PDB entry 5WM1 | X-ray diffraction, 1.85 A resolution | chains T and A of the 3 polymer chains in the assembly

== Chain T ==
Molecule: 17-nt DNA strand
Sequence (17 nucleotides; row label = number of the first residue in the row):
     1 CATCGCTACC ACACCCC
Glycans and other covalent adducts: 1,2,3-trihydroxy-1,2,3,4-tetrahydrobenzo[a]pyrene (BAP) linked to DG5

== Chain A ==
Molecule: DNA repair protein REV1
Source organism: Saccharomyces cerevisiae (strain ATCC 204508 / S288c)
Notes: EC 2.7.7.-
UniProt: P12689 (REV1_YEAST); residues 305-738 here = UniProt positions 305-738
Amino-acid sequence (434 residues; row label = number of the first residue in the row):
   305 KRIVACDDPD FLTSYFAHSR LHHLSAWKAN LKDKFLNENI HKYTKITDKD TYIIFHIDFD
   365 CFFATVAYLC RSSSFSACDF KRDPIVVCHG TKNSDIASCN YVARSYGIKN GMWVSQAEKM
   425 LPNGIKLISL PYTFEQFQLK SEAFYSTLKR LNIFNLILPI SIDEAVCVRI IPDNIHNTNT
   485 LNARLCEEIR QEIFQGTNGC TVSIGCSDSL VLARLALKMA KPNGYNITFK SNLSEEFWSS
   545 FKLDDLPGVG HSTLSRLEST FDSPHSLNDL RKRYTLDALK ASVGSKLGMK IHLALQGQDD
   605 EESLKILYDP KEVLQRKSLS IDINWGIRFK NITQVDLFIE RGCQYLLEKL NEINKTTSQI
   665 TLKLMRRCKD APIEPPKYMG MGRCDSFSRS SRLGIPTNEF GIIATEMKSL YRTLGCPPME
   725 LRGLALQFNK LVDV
Disordered / not traced: 305
Metal / ion sites: Mg2+ site 1: Asp-362, Phe-363, Asp-467 (together with 2'-deoxycytidine-5'-triphosphate); Mg2+ site 2: Asp-362 (together with 2'-deoxycytidine-5'-triphosphate); Mg2+ site 3: Asp-467, Glu-468 (together with 2'-deoxycytidine-5'-triphosphate); Mg2+ site 4: Asp-548, Leu-550, Val-553 (shared with 1 residue of chain P)
Ligand contacts:
  - BAP (1,2,3-trihydroxy-1,2,3,4-tetrahydrobenzo[a]pyrene): His-555, Met-669, Met-685
  - 2'-deoxycytidine-5'-triphosphate (DCP): Arg-324, Leu-325, Leu-328, Asp-362, Phe-363, Asp-364, Cys-365, Phe-366, Phe-367, Ala-401, Ser-402, Tyr-405, Arg-408, Asn-414, Asp-467, Glu-468, Lys-525
Curated features (UniProtKB/Swiss-Prot):
  - region (Interaction with target DNA): Tyr-319 to Ser-329, Thr-395 to Asn-397, Gly-554 to Thr-557, Arg-620 to Asn-628
  - binding site (dCTP): Arg-324, Asp-362 to Phe-366, Ser-402 to Arg-408, Asn-414, Asp-467
  - binding site (Mg(2+)): Asp-362, Phe-363, Asp-467, Glu-468
  - site (Interaction with target DNA): Lys-681, Ser-692, Ser-694
  - mutagenesis: Asp-467 to Glu-468 (Loss of dCTP transferase activity)
What the authors report for this chain:
  - catalytic residues: Asp-362, Asp-467, Glu-468
  - Mg2+ coordination: Asp-362, Phe-363, Asp-467, Glu-468
  - binding site for 2'-deoxycytidine-5'-triphosphate: Arg-324
  - binding site for the 17-nt DNA strand (chain T): Leu-325, Met-685, Gly-686
  - binding site for the 12-nt DNA strand: Leu-328

== Interface between chain T and chain A ==
Pairs across the interface (60):
  DA2(T) / Ile-307(A)  base contact
  DA2(T) / Thr-395(A)  phosphate contact
  DA2(T) / Tyr-682(A)  stacking on the base
  DT3(T) / His-393(A)  base contact
  DT3(T) / Gly-394(A)  base contact
  DT3(T) / Thr-395(A)  hydrogen bond to the phosphate
  DT3(T) / Lys-396(A)  hydrogen bond to the phosphate
  DT3(T) / Asn-397(A)  hydrogen bond to the phosphate
  DT3(T) / Ser-398(A)  phosphate contact
  DT3(T) / Trp-629(A)  sugar contact
  DT3(T) / Lys-681(A)  hydrogen bond to the phosphate
  DT3(T) / Tyr-682(A)  sugar contact
  DC4(T) / Tyr-319(A)  base contact
  DC4(T) / His-322(A)  stacking on the base
  DC4(T) / Ser-323(A)  phosphate contact
  DC4(T) / His-393(A)  phosphate contact
  DC4(T) / Ser-398(A)  hydrogen bond to the phosphate
  DC4(T) / Asp-399(A)  hydrogen bond to the phosphate
  DC4(T) / Trp-629(A)  base contact
  DC4(T) / Lys-681(A)  salt bridge to the phosphate
  DG5(T) / Tyr-319(A)  hydrogen bond to the phosphate
  DG5(T) / Ser-323(A)  hydrogen bond to the phosphate
  DG5(T) / Arg-324(A)  salt bridge to the phosphate
  DG5(T) / Leu-325(A)  hydrogen bond to the phosphate
  DG5(T) / Asn-628(A)  base contact
  DG5(T) / Trp-629(A)  base contact
  DG5(T) / Lys-681(A)  base contact
  DG5(T) / Gly-684(A)  base contact
  DG5(T) / Met-685(A)  hydrogen bond to the base
  DG5(T) / Gly-686(A)  hydrogen bond to the base
  DC6(T) / Tyr-319(A)  hydrogen bond to the phosphate
  DC6(T) / Ser-323(A)  sugar contact
  DC6(T) / Leu-325(A)  sugar contact
  DC6(T) / His-326(A)  hydrogen bond to the sugar
  DC6(T) / Ser-329(A)  hydrogen bond to the base
  DC6(T) / Asp-626(A)  phosphate contact
  DC6(T) / Ile-627(A)  phosphate contact
  DC6(T) / Asn-628(A)  hydrogen bond to the phosphate
  DC6(T) / Trp-629(A)  phosphate contact
  DT7(T) / Phe-320(A)  phosphate contact
  DT7(T) / His-326(A)  salt bridge to the phosphate
  DT7(T) / Ser-329(A)  hydrogen bond to the sugar
  DT7(T) / Ser-624(A)  sugar contact
  DT7(T) / Ile-625(A)  phosphate contact
  DT7(T) / Asp-626(A)  hydrogen bond to the phosphate
  DA8(T) / Lys-336(A)  phosphate contact
  DA8(T) / Arg-620(A)  salt bridge to the phosphate
  DA8(T) / Ser-622(A)  sugar contact
  DA8(T) / Leu-623(A)  phosphate contact
  DA8(T) / Ser-624(A)  hydrogen bond to the phosphate
  DC9(T) / Lys-336(A)  salt bridge to the phosphate
  DC9(T) / Gln-619(A)  phosphate contact
  DC9(T) / Arg-620(A)  phosphate contact
  DC9(T) / Lys-621(A)  salt bridge to the phosphate
  DC9(T) / Ser-622(A)  hydrogen bond to the phosphate
  DC10(T) / Glu-606(A)  sugar contact
  DA11(T) / Lys-590(A)  phosphate contact
  DC12(T) / Gly-588(A)  phosphate contact
  DC12(T) / Ser-589(A)  hydrogen bond to the phosphate
  DC12(T) / Lys-590(A)  hydrogen bond to the phosphate
Also at the interface, not in a pair above, chain A (39 interface residues in all): Ser-318, Val-617

== In short ==
The interface between chain T and chain A involves 11 residues on one side and 39 on the other; the contacts
include 21 hydrogen bonds, 6 salt bridges and 2 aromatic stacking contacts. Among the polar pairs are
DG5(T)/Met-685(A), DG5(T)/Gly-686(A) and DC6(T)/Ser-329(A). The paper reports catalytic residues Asp-362(A),
Asp-467(A) and Glu-468(A); a binding site for the 17-nt DNA strand (chain T) at Leu-325(A), Met-685(A) and
Gly-686(A).
Here chain T is a 17-nt DNA strand and chain A is DNA repair protein REV1 (Saccharomyces cerevisiae (strain
ATCC 204508 / S288c)). Entry 5WM1 (Structure of the 10S (+)-trans-BP-dG modified Rev1 ternary complex) was
determined by X-ray diffraction (same publication as 5WM8 and 5WMB).
